Entry 4LK3 (X-ray diffraction, 2.64 A resolution); this record covers chains A and B of the 6 polymer chains in the assembly.

Chain A (and B):
Protein: UDP-glucuronic acid decarboxylase 1
Source organism: Homo sapiens
Notes: EC 4.1.1.35; chain B of this document is another copy of the same molecule, construct and numbering; everything in this record applies to it too
UniProtKB: Q8NBZ7 (UXS1_HUMAN); numbering as in UniProt (aligned over 85-420)
Chain sequence (336 residues; each row starts with the number of its first residue):
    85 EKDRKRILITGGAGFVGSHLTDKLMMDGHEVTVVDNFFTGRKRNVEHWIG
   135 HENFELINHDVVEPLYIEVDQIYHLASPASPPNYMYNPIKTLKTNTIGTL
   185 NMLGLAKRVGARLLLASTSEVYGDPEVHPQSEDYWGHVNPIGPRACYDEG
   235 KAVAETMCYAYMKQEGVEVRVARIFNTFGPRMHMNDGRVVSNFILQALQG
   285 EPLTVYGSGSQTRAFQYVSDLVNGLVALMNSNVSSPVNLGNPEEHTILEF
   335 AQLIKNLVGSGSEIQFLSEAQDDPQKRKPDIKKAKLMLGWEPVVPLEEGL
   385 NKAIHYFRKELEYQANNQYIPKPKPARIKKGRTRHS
Disordered / not traced: 85-87, 165-169, 207-232, 291-294, 351-360, 400-420 (chain B: 85-87, 166-168, 207-232, 352-360, 400-420)
Differences from the reference sequence: engineered mutation A236 (Arg in Q8NBZ7)
Residues lining bound ligands:
  - NAD (nicotinamide-adenine-dinucleotide): G95, A97, G98, F99, V100, G101, D119, N120, F121, F122, T123, G124, H143, D144, V145, V146, L159, A160, S161, P162, A163, T178, A200, S201, T202, K235, I258, F259, N260, T261, H267, R272
  - UDP (uridine-5'-diphosphate): N260, G271, R272, V273, N276, F277, Q280, T288, V289, Y290, Q295, R297, F299, I331
  - uridine-5'-diphosphate-glucuronic acid (UGA), molecule 1: P148, L149, Y150, L184, N185, G188, L189, K191, R192, Y245, Q248, E249
  - uridine-5'-diphosphate-glucuronic acid (UGA), molecule 2: N171, I173, K174, K177
UniProt features mapped onto this chain:
  - active site: Y231 (Proton acceptor)
  - binding site (NAD(+)): G98, F99, V100, D119, N120, F122, T123, G124, D144, V145, L159, S161, T178, A200, Y231, K235, T261, H267, R272
  - binding site (UDP-alpha-D-glucuronate): L149, Y150, K177, N185, G188, K191, R192, Y245, Q248, E249
  - modified residue: T94 (Phosphothreonine)
  - glycosylation: N316 (N-linked (GlcNAc...) asparagine)
  - mutagenesis: E204 (E204A: Reduced UDP-glucuronic acid decarboxylase activity), Y231 (Y231F: Abolished UDP-glucuronic acid decarboxylase activity), R361 (R361Q: Strongly reduced UDP-glucuronic acid decarboxylase activity)

How chain A and chain B interact:
Residue-residue contacts - 27 pairs, chain A then chain B:
  N171(A) with Q248(B), hydrogen bond
  P172(A) with A244(B), hydrophobic; Q248(B)
  I173(A) with A244(B), hydrophobic; Y245(B), hydrophobic; Q248(B), hydrogen bond (backbone-side chain); E249(B)
  L176(A) with V237(B), hydrophobic; T240(B); M241(B), hydrophobic; A244(B), hydrophobic
  K177(A) with L184(B)
  L184(A) with I181(B), hydrophobic
  E233(A) with T240(B)
  V237(A) with L176(B), hydrophobic; G234(B)
  T240(A) with L176(B); E233(B)
  M241(A) with L176(B), hydrophobic
  A244(A) with P172(B), hydrophobic; I173(B), hydrophobic; L176(B), hydrophobic
  Y245(A) with I173(B), hydrophobic
  Q248(A) with N171(B), hydrogen bond; P172(B); I173(B), hydrogen bond (side chain-backbone)
  E249(A) with I173(B)
Other interface residues (no listed pair), chain A (19 interface residues in all): T180, I181, G234, A236, K247
Other interface residues (no listed pair), chain B (18 interface residues in all): K177, T180, K247

Overview:
19 residues of chain A face 18 of chain B across their interface, with 4 hydrogen bonds. Polar contacts
include N171(A)-Q248(B) and I173(A)-Q248(B). Chain A binds NAD, UDP and uridine-5'-diphosphate-glucuronic
acid.
Chain A and chain B are both UDP-glucuronic acid decarboxylase 1 (Homo sapiens); the structure, Crystal
structure of Human UDP-xylose synthase R236A substitution, was determined by X-ray diffraction (same
publication as 4M55).
